8W5D - chains H and C of the 4 polymer chains in the assembly; structure by electron microscopy, 4.30 A resolution (low resolution: residue-level contacts below are approximate; hydrogen-bond / salt-bridge calls are withheld).

== Chain H ==
Name: Heavy chain of Ab1
Organism: Mus musculus
Chain sequence (122 residues; each row starts with the number of its first residue):
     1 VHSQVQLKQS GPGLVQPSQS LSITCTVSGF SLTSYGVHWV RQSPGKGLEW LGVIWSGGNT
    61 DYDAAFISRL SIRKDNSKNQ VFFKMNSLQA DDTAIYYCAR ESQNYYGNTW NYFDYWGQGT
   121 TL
Not modelled in the structure: 1-6, 116-122

== Chain C ==
Name: Minor capsid protein A1
Organism: Escherichia phage Qbeta
UniProt: Q8LTE1 (A1_BPQBE); residues 1-131 here correspond to UniProt positions 2-132 (UniProt number = residue number + 1)
Chain sequence (131 residues; row label = number of the first residue in the row):
     1 AKLETVTLGN IGKDGKQTLV LNPRGVNPTN GVASLSQAGA VPALEKRVTV SVSQPSRNRK
    61 NYKVQVKIQN PTACTANGSC DPSVTRQAYA DVTFSFTQYS TDEERAFVRT ELAALLASPL
   121 LIDAIDQLNP A
Not modelled in the structure: 56-59

== Interface between chain H and chain C ==
Contacting residue pairs - 13 pairs, chain H then chain C:
  Thr33(H) with Ala117(C)
  Trp55(H) with Asn10(C)
  Gln103(H) with Leu8(C); Gly9(C); Asn10(C)
  Tyr105(H) with Val6(C); Thr7(C)
  Tyr106(H) with Lys2(C); Leu3(C); Glu4(C); Thr5(C); Val6(C)
  Gly107(H) with Thr5(C)
Also at the interface, not in a pair above, chain H (10 interface residues in all): Ser31, Ser56, Thr60, Asn104
Also at the interface, not in a pair above, chain C (15 interface residues in all): Ile11, Gly15, Thr110, Ala113, Ala114

== Summary ==
10 residues of chain H and 15 residues of chain C are in contact.
Chain H is Heavy chain of Ab1 (Mus musculus) and chain C is Minor capsid protein A1 (Escherichia phage Qbeta);
the structure, Cryo-EM structure of Qb-Ab1, was determined by electron microscopy (same publication as 8W5E,
8W5F, 8W5G, 8W5L, 8W5M, 8W5N and 8 further entries).
